7AHH - chains A and C of the 4 polymer chains in the assembly; structure by electron microscopy, 3.50 A resolution.

[Chain A]
Name: ABC transporter permease subunit
From: Lactococcus lactis subsp. lactis
Reference sequence: A0A0V8ETW8 (A0A0V8ETW8_LACLL); residue numbers follow UniProt; this construct covers 1-573
Sequence (585 residues; row label = number of the first residue in the row):
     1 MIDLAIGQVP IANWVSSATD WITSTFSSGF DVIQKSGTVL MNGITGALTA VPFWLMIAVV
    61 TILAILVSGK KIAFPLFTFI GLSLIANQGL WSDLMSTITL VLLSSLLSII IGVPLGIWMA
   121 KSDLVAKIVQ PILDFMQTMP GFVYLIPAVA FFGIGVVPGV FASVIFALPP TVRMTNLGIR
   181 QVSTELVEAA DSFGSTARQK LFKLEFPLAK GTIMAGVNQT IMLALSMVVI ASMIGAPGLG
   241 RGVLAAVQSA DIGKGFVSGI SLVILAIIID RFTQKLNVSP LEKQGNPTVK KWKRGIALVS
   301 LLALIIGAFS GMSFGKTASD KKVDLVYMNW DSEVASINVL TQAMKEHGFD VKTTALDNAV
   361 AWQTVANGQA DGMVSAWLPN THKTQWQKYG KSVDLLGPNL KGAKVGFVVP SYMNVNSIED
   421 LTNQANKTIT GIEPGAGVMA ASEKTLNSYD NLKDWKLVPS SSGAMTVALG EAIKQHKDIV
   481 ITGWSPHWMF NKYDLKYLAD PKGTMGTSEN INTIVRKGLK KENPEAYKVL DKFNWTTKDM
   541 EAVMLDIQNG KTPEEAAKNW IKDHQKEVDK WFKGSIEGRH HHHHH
Not modelled in the structure: 1-6, 279-319, 574-585
Construct notes: expression tag (574-585)
Small-molecule neighbours: trimethyl glycine (BET): Trp330, Asn358, Trp377, Thr381, His382, Ile432, Ala436, Gly437, Val438, Trp484

[Chain C]
Name: ABC-type proline/glycine betaine transport system ATPase component
From: Lactococcus lactis subsp. lactis
Reference sequence: A0A0R2NIU5 (A0A0R2NIU5_LACLL); residue numbers follow UniProt; this construct covers 3-408
Sequence (408 residues; row label = number of the first residue in the row):
     1 MAVKIKIEHL TKIFGKRIKT ALTMVEKGEP KNEILKKTGA TVGVYDTNFE INEGEIFVIM
    61 GLSGSGKSTL LRLLNRLIEP TSGKIFIDNQ DVATLNKEDL LQVRRKTMSM VFQNFGLFPH
   121 RTILENTEYG LEVQNVPKEE RRKRAEKALD NANLLDFKDQ YPKQLSGGMQ QRVGLARALA
   181 NDPEILLMDE AFSALDPLIR REMQDELLEL QAKFQKTIIF VSHDLNEALR IGDRIAIMKD
   241 GKIMQIGTGE EILTNPANDY VKTFVEDVDR AKVITAENIM IPALTTNIDV DGPSVALKKM
   301 KTEEVSSLMA VDKKRQFRGV VTSEQAIAAR KNNQPLKDVM TTDVGTVSKE MLVRDILPII
   361 YDAPTPLAVV DDNGFLKGVL IRGSVLEALA DIPDEDEVEE IEKEEENK
Not modelled in the structure: 1-2, 268-274, 392-408
Construct notes: initiating methionine (1); expression tag (2)
Small-molecule neighbours:
  - 2BA ((2R,3R,3aS,5R,7aR,9R,10R,10aS,12R,14aR)-2,9-bis(6-amino-9H-purin-9-yl)octahydro-2H,7H-difuro[3,2-d:3',2'-j][1,3,7,9,2,8 ]tetraoxadiphosphacyclododecine-3,5,10,12-tetrol 5,12-dioxide): Ile281, Pro282, Ala283, Leu284, Glu304, Val305, Ser306, Ser307, Met309, Pro364, Pro366, Val379, Ile381
  - AMP-PNP (ANP; phosphoaminophosphonic acid-adenylate ester): Phe14, Lys31, Thr41, Val42, Gly43, Leu62, Ser63, Gly64, Ser65, Gly66, Lys67, Ser68, Thr69, Gln113, Asp189, Glu190, Val221
What the authors report for this chain:
  - catalytic residues: Glu190 (proposed by the authors, not directly observed)

[Chain A / chain C interface]
Residue-residue contacts (34):
  Glu185(A) - Phe112(C)
  Glu185(A) - Asn114(C)  hydrogen bond (side chain-backbone)
  Glu185(A) - Phe115(C)
  Glu185(A) - Gly116(C)  hydrogen bond (side chain-backbone)
  Leu186(A) - Gly116(C)
  Leu186(A) - Leu117(C)
  Leu186(A) - Phe118(C)  hydrophobic
  Glu188(A) - Arg72(C)  salt bridge
  Glu188(A) - Leu77(C)
  Glu188(A) - Phe112(C)
  Ala189(A) - Phe112(C)
  Ala190(A) - Tyr129(C)
  Asp191(A) - Leu77(C)
  Asp191(A) - Arg104(C)  hydrogen bond (backbone-side chain)
  Ser192(A) - Asn75(C)
  Ser192(A) - Arg104(C)
  Ser192(A) - Met110(C)
  Phe193(A) - Arg105(C)
  Phe193(A) - Tyr129(C)  hydrophobic
  Phe193(A) - Val133(C)
  Phe193(A) - Arg177(C)
  Gly194(A) - Leu101(C)
  Gly194(A) - Arg105(C)  hydrogen bond (backbone-side chain)
  Ser195(A) - Tyr129(C)  hydrogen bond
  Thr196(A) - Leu101(C)
  Gln199(A) - Arg105(C)
  Gln199(A) - Val133(C)  hydrogen bond (side chain-backbone)
  Lys203(A) - His120(C)  hydrogen bond (backbone-side chain)
  Lys203(A) - Arg121(C)
  Lys203(A) - Tyr129(C)
  Lys203(A) - Glu132(C)  salt bridge
  Leu204(A) - Phe118(C)  hydrophobic
  Leu204(A) - His120(C)
  Leu208(A) - His120(C)
Other interface residues (no listed pair), chain A (17 interface residues in all): Lys200, Pro207
Other interface residues (no listed pair), chain C (25 interface residues in all): Ser109, Gln113, Pro119, Gly130, Ala178, Asn181

[Summary]
17 residues of chain A and 25 residues of chain C are in contact; the contacts include 7 hydrogen bonds and 2
salt bridges. Among the polar pairs are Glu188(A)-Arg72(C), Lys203(A)-Glu132(C) and Glu185(A)-Asn114(C).
Ligands of chain A: trimethyl glycine. Ligands of chain C: AMP-PNP and compound 2BA. From the paper: the
catalytic residue Glu190(C).
Chain A is ABC transporter permease subunit and chain C is ABC-type proline/glycine betaine transport system
ATPase component, both from Lactococcus lactis subsp. lactis; the structure, OpuA inhibited inward-facing, SBD
docked, was determined by electron microscopy together with 7AHC, 7AHD and 7AHE from the same study.
